PDB entry 7TC1 | X-ray diffraction, 1.16 A resolution | chain A

[Chain A]
Molecule: Carbapenem-hydrolyzing beta-lactamase KPC
From: Klebsiella pneumoniae
Notes: EC 3.5.2.6
Reference sequence: Q9F663 (BLKPC_KLEPN); the author numbering skips numbers that UniProt does not, so the offset changes along the chain: 24-57 = UniProt 24-57; 59-252 = UniProt 58-251; 254-291 = UniProt 252-289
Sequence (266 residues; each row starts with the number of its first residue; note: 2 numbers in that range are skipped by the numbering (no residue carries them; nothing is unmodelled there)):
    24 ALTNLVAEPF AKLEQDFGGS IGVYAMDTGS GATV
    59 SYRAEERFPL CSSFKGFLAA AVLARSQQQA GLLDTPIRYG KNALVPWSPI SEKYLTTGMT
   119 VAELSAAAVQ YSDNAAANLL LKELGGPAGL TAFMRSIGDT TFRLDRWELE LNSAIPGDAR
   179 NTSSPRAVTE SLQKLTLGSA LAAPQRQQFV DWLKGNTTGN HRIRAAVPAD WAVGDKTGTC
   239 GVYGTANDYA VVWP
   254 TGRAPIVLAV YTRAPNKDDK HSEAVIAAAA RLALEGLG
Disordered / not traced: 24
Disulfides: Cys69-Cys238
Covalently attached groups: Vaborbactam (4D6) linked to Ser70
Differences from the reference sequence: engineered mutation Asn179 (Asp178 in Q9F663)
Small-molecule neighbours: Vaborbactam (4D6): Cys69, Lys73, Trp105, Ser130, Asn132, Glu166, Leu167, Asn170, Thr216, Arg220, Lys234, Thr235, Gly236, Thr237, Cys238
From the paper describing this entry:
  - binding site for Vaborbactam: Ser70, Trp105, Ser130, Asn132, Thr235, Thr237
  - catalytic residues: Ser70
  - conformationally variable residues (order/disorder transition, side-chain flip): Arg164, Arg178
  - contacts within the chain: Asp163-Asn179
  - mutagenesis - D179N: decreased stability
  - mutagenesis - D179N (3-fold): increased binding to avibactam (citing earlier work)

[Summary]
Vaborbactam is covalently linked to Ser70. The paper reports the catalytic residue Ser70; D179N reduces
stability.
Chain A is Carbapenem-hydrolyzing beta-lactamase KPC (Klebsiella pneumoniae); the structure, Crystal structure
of D179N KPC-2 beta-lactamase in complex with vaborbactam, was determined by X-ray diffraction, deposited
together with 7TB7 and 7TBX.
